PDB entry 6WXG | electron microscopy, 3.30 A resolution | chains N and O of the 39 polymer chains in the assembly

== Chain N (and O) ==
Name: Intermediate capsid protein VP6
Source organism: Rotavirus A (strain RVA/Monkey/United States/RRV/1975/G3P5B[3])
Notes: chain O of this document is another copy of the same molecule, construct and numbering; everything in this record applies to it too
UniProt: B2BN53 (VP6_ROTRH); residue numbers follow UniProt; this construct covers 1-397
Amino-acid sequence (397 residues; row label = number of the first residue in the row):
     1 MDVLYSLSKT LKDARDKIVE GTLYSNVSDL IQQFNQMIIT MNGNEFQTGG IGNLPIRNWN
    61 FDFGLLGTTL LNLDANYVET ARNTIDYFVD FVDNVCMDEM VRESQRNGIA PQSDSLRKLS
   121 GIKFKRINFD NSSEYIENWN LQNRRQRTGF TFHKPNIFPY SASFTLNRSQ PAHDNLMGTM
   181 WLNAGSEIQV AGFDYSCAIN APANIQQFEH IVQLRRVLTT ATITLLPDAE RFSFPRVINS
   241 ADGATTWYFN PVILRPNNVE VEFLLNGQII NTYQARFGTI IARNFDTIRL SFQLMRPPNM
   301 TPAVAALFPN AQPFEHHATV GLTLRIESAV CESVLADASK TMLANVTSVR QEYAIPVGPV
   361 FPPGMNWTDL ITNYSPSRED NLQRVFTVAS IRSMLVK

== How chain N and chain O interact ==
Contacting residue pairs (83):
  Asp-29(N) / Ser-25(O)
  Asp-29(N) / Asn-26(O)
  Gln-33(N) / Asn-26(O)
  Gln-36(N) / Leu-23(O)
  Gln-36(N) / Asn-72(O)
  Lys-125(N) / Glu-20(O)
  Lys-125(N) / Gly-21(O)
  Arg-126(N) / Gly-21(O)
  Arg-126(N) / Asn-72(O)
  Asn-128(N) / Val-19(O)
  Asn-128(N) / Glu-20(O)  hydrogen bond (side chain-backbone)
  Asn-128(N) / Thr-22(O)  hydrogen bond (backbone-side chain)
  Phe-129(N) / Lys-17(O)
  Phe-129(N) / Thr-22(O)
  Phe-129(N) / Asn-26(O)
  Asp-130(N) / Lys-17(O)
  Asn-131(N) / Asp-16(O)  hydrogen bond (backbone-backbone)
  Asn-131(N) / Val-19(O)
  Ser-132(N) / Asp-16(O)
  Glu-137(N) / Arg-15(O)  salt bridge
  Glu-137(N) / Asp-16(O)
  Glu-137(N) / Lys-397(O)  salt bridge
  Asn-138(N) / Lys-397(O)
  Arg-144(N) / Arg-82(O)
  Arg-147(N) / Lys-397(O)
  Thr-148(N) / Lys-397(O)
  Gly-149(N) / Lys-397(O)
  Thr-151(N) / Thr-341(O)
  His-153(N) / His-153(O)  hydrogen bond
  His-153(N) / Ala-338(O)  hydrogen bond (side chain-backbone)
  Thr-220(N) / Ala-344(O)
  Thr-220(N) / Asn-345(O)
  Thr-220(N) / Ser-348(O)
  Thr-222(N) / Ala-344(O)
  Leu-226(N) / Tyr-160(O)  hydrophobic
  Leu-226(N) / Ala-184(O)  hydrophobic
  Leu-226(N) / Glu-187(O)
  Leu-226(N) / Arg-231(O)
  Pro-227(N) / Tyr-160(O)
  Pro-227(N) / Arg-231(O)  hydrogen bond (backbone-side chain)
  Asp-228(N) / Arg-231(O)
  Asp-228(N) / Phe-234(O)
  Asp-228(N) / Arg-236(O)  salt bridge
  Glu-230(N) / Arg-231(O)  salt bridge
  Ser-233(N) / Phe-234(O)
  Pro-251(N) / Pro-235(O)
  Val-252(N) / Pro-235(O)
  Val-252(N) / Val-237(O)  hydrophobic
  Ile-253(N) / Phe-234(O)  hydrophobic
  Ile-253(N) / Pro-235(O)  hydrogen bond (backbone-backbone)
  Ile-253(N) / Arg-236(O)
  Ile-253(N) / Val-237(O)  hydrogen bond (backbone-backbone)
  Arg-255(N) / Asn-239(O)  hydrogen bond
  Asn-271(N) / Gln-351(O)  hydrogen bond
  Tyr-273(N) / Gln-351(O)  hydrogen bond
  Arg-276(N) / Asn-366(O)
  Phe-277(N) / Tyr-160(O)  hydrophobic
  Phe-277(N) / Thr-368(O)
  Thr-279(N) / Asn-156(O)  hydrogen bond
  Ile-281(N) / Ala-344(O)  hydrophobic
  Ile-281(N) / Thr-347(O)
  Ile-281(N) / Ser-348(O)
  Arg-283(N) / Ser-348(O)
  Arg-283(N) / Gln-351(O)
  Arg-283(N) / Glu-352(O)
  Pro-297(N) / Thr-246(O)
  Asn-299(N) / Ala-244(O)  hydrogen bond (side chain-backbone)
  Asn-299(N) / Thr-245(O)
  Asn-299(N) / Thr-246(O)  hydrogen bond (backbone-backbone)
  Thr-301(N) / Ala-172(O)
  Thr-301(N) / Thr-245(O)
  Thr-301(N) / Thr-246(O)  hydrogen bond (side chain-backbone)
  Thr-301(N) / Trp-247(O)
  Val-304(N) / Val-237(O)  hydrophobic
  Val-304(N) / Thr-246(O)
  Leu-307(N) / Tyr-248(O)  hydrophobic
  His-316(N) / Tyr-248(O)
  Glu-327(N) / Asn-156(O)
  Glu-327(N) / Asp-337(O)
  Glu-327(N) / Ala-338(O)
  Ser-328(N) / Ala-338(O)
  Ser-328(N) / Lys-340(O)
  Val-330(N) / Lys-397(O)
Other interface residues (no listed pair), chain N (57 interface residues in all): Gln-32, Glu-134, Ala-221, Ala-229, Leu-254, Gly-278, Met-300, Pro-302, Ala-303, Phe-308, Arg-325, Ala-329
Other interface residues (no listed pair), chain O (51 interface residues in all): Lys-12, Pro-171, His-173, Ile-238, Ser-339, Leu-343, Pro-363, Gly-364, Trp-367

== In short ==
57 residues of chain N and 51 residues of chain O are in contact, with 15 hydrogen bonds and 4 salt bridges.
Among the polar pairs are Glu-137(N)/Arg-15(O), Glu-137(N)/Lys-397(O) and Asp-228(N)/Arg-236(O).
Chain N and chain O are both Intermediate capsid protein VP6 (Rotavirus A (strain RVA/Monkey/United
States/RRV/1975/G3P5B[3])); the structure, Cryo-EM reconstruction of VP5*/VP8* assembly from rhesus rotavirus
particles - Reversed conformation, was determined by electron microscopy together with 6WXE and 6WXF from the
same study.
